Entry 1TP0 (X-ray diffraction, 2.20 A resolution); this record covers chain A.

# Chain A
Name: Interleukin-1 beta
From: Homo sapiens
UniProt: P01584 (IL1B_HUMAN); residues 1-153 here correspond to UniProt positions 117-269 (UniProt number = residue number + 116)
Sequence (153 residues; each row starts with the number of its first residue):
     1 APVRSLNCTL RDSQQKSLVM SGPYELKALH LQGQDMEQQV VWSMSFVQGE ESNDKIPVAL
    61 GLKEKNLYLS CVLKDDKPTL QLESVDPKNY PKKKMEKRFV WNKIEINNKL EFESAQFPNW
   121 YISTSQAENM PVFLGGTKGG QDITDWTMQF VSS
Construct notes: engineered mutation Trp42 (Phe158 in P01584), Trp101 (Phe217 in P01584), Trp146 (Phe262 in P01584)
UniProt features mapped onto this chain:
  - motif: Phe112 to Ser125 (Involved in interaction with TMED10 C-terminus)
  - site: Arg4 (Involved in receptor binding), Lys55 (Important for interaction with integrin), Lys63 (Important for interaction with integrin), Lys65 (Important for interaction with integrin), Lys74 (Important for interaction with integrin), Lys88 (Important for interaction with integrin)
Reported in the primary citation:
  - mutagenesis - F42W/F101W/F146W, F42W, F101W, F146W: decreased stability

# Summary
The paper reports that F42W/F101W/F146W, F42W and F101W, among others, reduce stability.
Chain A is Interleukin-1 beta (Homo sapiens); the structure, Triple mutation in interleukin 1 beta
cavity:replacement of phenylalanines with tryptophan, was determined by X-ray diffraction (same publication as
1T4Q, 1TOO, 1TWE, 1TWM and 1S0L).
